3JRM - chains Q and R of the 21 polymer chains in the assembly; structure by X-ray diffraction, 2.90 A resolution.

# Chain Q (and R)
Name: Proteasome activator protein PA26
Source organism: Trypanosoma brucei
Notes: chain R of this document is another copy of the same molecule, construct and numbering; everything in this record applies to it too
UniProtKB: Q9U8G2 (Q9U8G2_9TRYP); residue numbers follow UniProt; this construct covers 4-231
Amino-acid sequence (228 residues; row label = number of the first residue in the row):
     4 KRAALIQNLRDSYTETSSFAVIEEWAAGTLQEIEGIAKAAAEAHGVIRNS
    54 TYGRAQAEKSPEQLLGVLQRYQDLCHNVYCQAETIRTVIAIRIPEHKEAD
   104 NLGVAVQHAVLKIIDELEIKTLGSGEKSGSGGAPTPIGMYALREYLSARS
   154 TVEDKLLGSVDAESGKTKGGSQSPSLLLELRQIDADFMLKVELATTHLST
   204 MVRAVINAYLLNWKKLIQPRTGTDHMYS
Not modelled in the structure: 162-171
Construct notes: variant Val49 (Thr in Q9U8G2); engineered mutation Ala102 (Glu in Q9U8G2), Tyr230 (Val in Q9U8G2)

# How chain Q and chain R interact
Contacting residue pairs - 101 pairs, chain Q then chain R:
  Arg5(Q) with Glu18(R), salt bridge; Phe22(R); Leu213(R); Trp216(R)
  Leu8(Q) with Ala29(R), hydrophobic; Leu213(R), hydrophobic
  Ile9(Q) with Leu213(R), hydrophobic; Leu214(R), hydrophobic
  Leu12(Q) with Arg206(R); Ile209(R), hydrophobic
  Arg13(Q) with Asn210(R), hydrogen bond; Leu214(R)
  Tyr16(Q) with Arg206(R)
  Ala60(Q) with Pro177(R)
  Glu61(Q) with Pro177(R)
  Lys62(Q) with Pro177(R)
  Ser63(Q) with Pro177(R); Ser178(R), hydrogen bond; Leu181(R)
  Leu68(Q) with Leu181(R), hydrophobic
  Gln72(Q) with Arg51(R)
  Gln75(Q) with Gln185(R); Asp189(R), hydrogen bond; Leu192(R)
  Asp76(Q) with Arg51(R), salt bridge
  His79(Q) with Leu192(R); Glu195(R), salt bridge; Leu196(R)
  Tyr82(Q) with Pro139(R); Leu196(R), hydrophobic; His200(R), hydrogen bond
  Cys83(Q) with Thr199(R)
  Glu86(Q) with Thr199(R); His200(R), salt bridge; Thr203(R), hydrogen bond
  Arg89(Q) with His200(R); Thr203(R); Met204(R)
  Thr90(Q) with Thr203(R), hydrogen bond; Arg206(R)
  Ala93(Q) with Ala207(R), hydrophobic; Asn210(R)
  Ile94(Q) with Arg206(R); Asn210(R), hydrogen bond (backbone-side chain)
  Arg95(Q) with Asn210(R)
  Ile96(Q) with Asn210(R), hydrogen bond (backbone-side chain); Leu214(R)
  Pro97(Q) with Leu214(R), hydrophobic
  Glu98(Q) with Leu214(R); Asn215(R)
  His99(Q) with Val109(R); Ala112(R); Asn215(R), hydrogen bond (backbone-side chain)
  Glu101(Q) with Leu105(R); Ala108(R)
  Glu121(Q) with His200(R), salt bridge
  Ile122(Q) with Pro137(R)
  Ser127(Q) with Pro139(R)
  Gly128(Q) with Ala136(R); Pro137(R); Thr138(R)
  Glu129(Q) with Ala136(R), hydrogen bond (backbone-backbone); Thr138(R), hydrogen bond (backbone-backbone); Pro139(R); Ile140(R); Gly141(R), hydrogen bond (side chain-backbone); Glu147(R)
  Lys130(Q) with Gly135(R); Ala136(R), hydrogen bond (backbone-backbone)
  Ser131(Q) with Gly135(R)
  Gly132(Q) with Ser133(R); Gly134(R); Gly135(R)
  Ser133(Q) with Ser133(R), hydrogen bond (backbone-backbone)
  Met142(Q) with Leu192(R), hydrophobic; Leu196(R), hydrophobic
  Tyr143(Q) with Pro139(R); Lys193(R); Leu196(R)
  Leu145(Q) with Gln185(R)
  Arg146(Q) with Ala151(R); Glu182(R), salt bridge; Gln185(R); Ile186(R); Asp189(R)
  Leu149(Q) with Ser178(R); Leu181(R); Glu182(R); Gln185(R)
  Ser150(Q) with Glu182(R), hydrogen bond
  Arg152(Q) with Ser178(R)
  Ser153(Q) with Ser176(R); Ser178(R); Leu179(R); Glu182(R)
  Glu156(Q) with Ser176(R), hydrogen bond; Pro177(R); Ser178(R), hydrogen bond
  Asp157(Q) with Ser174(R), hydrogen bond; Ser176(R)
  Leu160(Q) with Gln175(R)
Interface residues without a listed pair, chain R (49 interface residues in all): Ser131, Phe190, Tyr212

# Summary
48 residues of chain Q and 49 residues of chain R are in contact, with 18 hydrogen bonds and 6 salt bridges.
Among the polar pairs are Arg5(Q)-Glu18(R), Asp76(Q)-Arg51(R) and His79(Q)-Glu195(R).
Both chains are Proteasome activator protein PA26 (Trypanosoma brucei). Entry 3JRM (Crystal structure of
archaeal 20S proteasome in complex with mutated P26 activator) was determined by X-ray diffraction (same
publication as 3JSE and 3JTL).
